6GVW - chains F and H of the 10 polymer chains in the assembly; structure by X-ray diffraction, 3.75 A resolution.

# Chain F
Molecule: BRCA1-A complex subunit Abraxas 1
Organism: Mus musculus
Reference sequence: Q8BPZ8 (ABRX1_MOUSE); residue numbers follow UniProt; this construct covers 1-407
Chain sequence (411 residues; each row starts with the number of its first residue; numbers below 1 keep their minus sign (Gly-3 is residue -3)):
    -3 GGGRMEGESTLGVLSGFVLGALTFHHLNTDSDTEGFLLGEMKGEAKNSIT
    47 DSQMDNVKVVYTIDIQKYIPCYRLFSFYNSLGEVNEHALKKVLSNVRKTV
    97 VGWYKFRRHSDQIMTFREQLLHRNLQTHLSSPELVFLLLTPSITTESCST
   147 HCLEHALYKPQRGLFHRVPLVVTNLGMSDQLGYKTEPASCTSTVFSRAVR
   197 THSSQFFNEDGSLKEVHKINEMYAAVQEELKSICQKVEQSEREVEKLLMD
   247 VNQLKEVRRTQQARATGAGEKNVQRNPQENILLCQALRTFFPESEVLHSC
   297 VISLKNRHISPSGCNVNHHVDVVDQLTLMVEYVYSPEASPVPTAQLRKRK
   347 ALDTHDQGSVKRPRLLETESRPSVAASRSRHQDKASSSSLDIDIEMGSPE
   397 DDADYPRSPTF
Not modelled in the structure: -3 to 0, 264-273, 331-407
Differences from the reference sequence: expression tag (-3 to 0)
UniProt features mapped onto this chain:
  - motif: Ser404 to Phe407 (pSXXF motif)
  - modified residue (Phosphoserine): Ser48, Ser384, Ser385, Ser394, Ser404
Reported in the primary citation:
  - specificity-determining residues: Ile139

# Chain H
Molecule: BRISC and BRCA1-A complex member 2
Organism: Mus musculus
Reference sequence: Q8K3W0 (BABA2_MOUSE); residue numbers follow UniProt; this construct covers 1-383
Chain sequence (387 residues; numbered -3 to 383; the number before each row is that of its first residue; numbers below 1 keep their minus sign (Gly-3 is residue -3)):
    -3 GGGRMSPEIALNRISPMLSPFISSVVRNGKVGLDATNCLRITDLKSGCTS
    47 LTPGPNCDRFKLHIPYAGETLKWDIIFNAQYPELPPDFIFGEDAEFLPDP
    97 SALHNLASWNPSNPECLLLVVKELVQQYHQFQCGRLRESSRLMFEYQTLL
   147 EEPQYGENMEIYAGKKNNWTGEFSARFLLKLPVDFSNIPTYLLKDVNEDP
   197 GEDVALLSVSFEDTEATQVYPKLYLSPRIEHALGGSSALHIPAFPGGGCL
   247 IDYVPQVCHLLTNKVQYVIQGYHKRREYIAAFLSHFGTGVVEYDAEGFTK
   297 LTLLLMWKDFCFLVHIDLPLFFPRDQPTLTFQSVYHFTNSGQLYSQAQKN
   347 YPYSPRWDGNEMAKRAKAYFKTFVPQFQEAAFANGKL
Not modelled in the structure: -3 to 0
Differences from the reference sequence: expression tag (-3 to 0)
UniProt features mapped onto this chain:
  - modified residue: Met1 (N-acetylmethionine), Ser2 (Phosphoserine)

# How chain F and chain H interact
Residue-residue contacts (53; chain F residue first):
  Leu23(F) with Thr45(H)
  Asp26(F) with Cys44(H), hydrogen bond (backbone-side chain); Thr45(H); Gln76(H)
  Ser27(F) with Asn74(H); Tyr77(H)
  Asp28(F) with Arg55(H), salt bridge; Ile72(H); Asn74(H), hydrogen bond (backbone-side chain)
  Leu70(F) with Tyr77(H), hydrophobic; Leu80(H), hydrophobic
  Phe71(F) with Pro81(H), hydrophobic
  Ser76(F) with Leu102(H), hydrogen bond (side chain-backbone); Ala103(H)
  Leu77(F) with Pro96(H); Leu102(H), hydrophobic; Ala103(H), hydrophobic
  Lys101(F) with Asp83(H), salt bridge
  Arg103(F) with Ile85(H)
  Arg104(F) with Gly43(H); Cys44(H), hydrogen bond (side chain-backbone); Thr45(H); Arg55(H), hydrogen bond (backbone-side chain)
  His105(F) with Lys41(H); Ser42(H), hydrogen bond; Gly43(H)
  Ser106(F) with Ile85(H)
  Asp107(F) with Asp70(H)
  Ile109(F) with Ile85(H), hydrophobic
  Thr111(F) with Asp83(H), hydrogen bond; Phe84(H); Ile85(H)
  Phe112(F) with Asp83(H); Phe84(H), hydrogen bond (backbone-backbone); Pro94(H), hydrophobic; Leu102(H), hydrophobic
  Arg113(F) with Pro81(H); Pro82(H), hydrogen bond (side chain-backbone); Asp83(H), salt bridge
  Leu116(F) with Pro96(H), hydrophobic
  Asp320(F) with Ser182(H); Asn183(H)
  Gln321(F) with Asn183(H)
  Leu322(F) with Arg272(H), hydrogen bond (backbone-side chain)
  Thr323(F) with His269(H)
  Leu324(F) with Gln262(H); Gln266(H); His269(H), hydrogen bond (backbone-side chain)
  Val326(F) with Gln266(H); Lys270(H)
  Glu327(F) with Gln266(H); Lys270(H), salt bridge
  Tyr328(F) with Gln266(H)
Also at the interface, not in a pair above, chain F (31 interface residues in all): Thr25, Tyr68, Glu114, Ile139
Also at the interface, not in a pair above, chain H (33 interface residues in all): Ser46, Lys57, Phe86, Leu99, Ile265

# Summary
The interface between chain F and chain H involves 31 residues on one side and 33 on the other; the contacts
include 11 hydrogen bonds and 4 salt bridges. Polar pairs include Asp28(F)-Arg55(H), Lys101(F)-Asp83(H) and
Arg113(F)-Asp83(H). From the paper: the specificity determinant Ile139(F).
Here chain F is BRCA1-A complex subunit Abraxas 1 and chain H is BRISC and BRCA1-A complex member 2, both from
Mus musculus. Entry 6GVW (Crystal structure of the BRCA1-A complex) was determined by X-ray diffraction.
